Entry 7KI0 (electron microscopy, 2.50 A resolution); this record covers chains A and B of the 6 polymer chains in the assembly.

# Chain A
Molecule: Guanine nucleotide-binding protein G(s) subunit alpha isoforms short
From: Homo sapiens
UniProt: P63092 (GNAS2_HUMAN); residue numbers follow UniProt; this construct covers 1-394
Amino-acid sequence (394 residues; each row starts with the number of its first residue):
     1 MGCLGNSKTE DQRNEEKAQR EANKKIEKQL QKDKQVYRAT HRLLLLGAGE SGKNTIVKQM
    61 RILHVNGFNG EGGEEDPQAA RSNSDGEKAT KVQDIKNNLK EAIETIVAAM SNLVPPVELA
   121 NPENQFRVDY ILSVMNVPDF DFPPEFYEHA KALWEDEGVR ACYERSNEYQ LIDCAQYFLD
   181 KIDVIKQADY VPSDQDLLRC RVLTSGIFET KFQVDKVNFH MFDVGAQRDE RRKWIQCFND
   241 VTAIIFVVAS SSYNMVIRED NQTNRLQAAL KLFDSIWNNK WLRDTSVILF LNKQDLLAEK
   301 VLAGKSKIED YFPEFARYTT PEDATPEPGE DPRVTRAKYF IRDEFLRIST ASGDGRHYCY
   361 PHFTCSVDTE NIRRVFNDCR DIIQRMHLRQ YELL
Unresolved in the structure: 1-10, 48-204, 250-263, 366-369
Construct notes: conflict Asn54 (Ser in P63092), Ala226 (Gly in P63092), Ala268 (Glu in P63092), Lys271 (Asn in P63092), Asp274 (Lys in P63092), Lys280 (Arg in P63092), Asp284 (Thr in P63092), Thr285 (Ile in P63092), Ser366 (Ala in P63092)

# Chain B
Molecule: Guanine nucleotide-binding protein G(I)/G(S)/G(T) subunit beta-1
From: Homo sapiens
UniProt: P62873 (GBB1_HUMAN); numbering as in UniProt (aligned over 2-340)
Amino-acid sequence (340 residues; numbered 1 to 340; the number before each row is that of its first residue):
     1 QSELDQLRQE AEQLKNQIRD ARKACADATL SQITNNIDPV GRIQMRTRRT LRGHLAKIYA
    61 MHWGTDSRLL VSASQDGKLI IWDSYTTNKV HAIPLRSSWV MTCAYAPSGN YVACGGLDNI
   121 CSIYNLKTRE GNVRVSRELA GHTGYLSCCR FLDDNQIVTS SGDTTCALWD IETGQQTTTF
   181 TGHTGDVMSL SLAPDTRLFV SGACDASAKL WDVREGMCRQ TFTGHESDIN AICFFPNGNA
   241 FATGSDDATC RLFDLRADQE LMTYSHDNII CGITSVSFSK SGRLLLAGYD DFNCNVWDAL
   301 KADRAGVLAG HDNRVSCLGV TDDGMAVATG SWDSFLKIWN
Unresolved in the structure: 1-2
Construct notes: expression tag (1)
UniProt features mapped onto this chain:
  - modified residue: Ser2 (N-acetylserine), His266 (Phosphohistidine)

# Interface between chain A and chain B
Pairs across the interface (65):
  Glu16(A) - Thr86(B)
  Glu16(A) - Asn88(B)  hydrogen bond
  Gln19(A) - Asp83(B)  hydrogen bond
  Gln19(A) - Thr86(B)  hydrogen bond
  Gln19(A) - Asn88(B)  hydrogen bond
  Arg20(A) - Asn88(B)
  Asn23(A) - Asn88(B)  hydrogen bond
  Asn23(A) - Lys89(B)  hydrogen bond (side chain-backbone)
  Ile26(A) - Lys89(B)
  Ile26(A) - Val90(B)
  Ile26(A) - His91(B)
  Ile26(A) - Ala92(B)  hydrophobic
  Glu27(A) - Lys89(B)  salt bridge
  Leu30(A) - Gly53(B)
  Leu30(A) - Lys89(B)
  Asp33(A) - Leu55(B)
  Asp33(A) - Lys78(B)  salt bridge
  Lys34(A) - Leu55(B)
  Tyr37(A) - Leu55(B)  hydrophobic
  Tyr37(A) - Ala56(B)
  Tyr37(A) - Asp76(B)
  Arg38(A) - Leu55(B)  hydrogen bond (side chain-backbone)
  Gly206(A) - Leu117(B)
  Gly206(A) - Asp118(B)
  Gly206(A) - Asn119(B)
  Ile207(A) - Trp99(B)
  Ile207(A) - Leu117(B)
  Glu209(A) - Ser97(B)
  Phe222(A) - Trp99(B)
  Ala226(A) - Asn119(B)  hydrogen bond (backbone-side chain)
  Ala226(A) - Thr143(B)
  Gln227(A) - Leu117(B)  hydrogen bond (side chain-backbone)
  Gln227(A) - Asn119(B)  hydrogen bond
  Gln227(A) - Gly144(B)
  Gln227(A) - Tyr145(B)  hydrogen bond (side chain-backbone)
  Arg228(A) - Gly162(B)  hydrogen bond (side chain-backbone)
  Arg228(A) - Thr164(B)
  Arg228(A) - Asp186(B)  salt bridge
  Arg232(A) - Cys204(B)  hydrogen bond (side chain-backbone)
  Arg232(A) - Asp228(B)  salt bridge
  Lys233(A) - Tyr145(B)
  Lys233(A) - Met188(B)
  Lys233(A) - Cys204(B)
  Lys233(A) - Asp228(B)  salt bridge
  Lys233(A) - Asn230(B)  hydrogen bond
  Lys233(A) - Asp246(B)  salt bridge
  Trp234(A) - Leu117(B)  hydrophobic
  Trp234(A) - Tyr145(B)  hydrophobic
  Gln236(A) - Lys57(B)
  Gln236(A) - Tyr59(B)  hydrogen bond (backbone-side chain)
  Gln236(A) - Arg314(B)  hydrogen bond
  Gln236(A) - Trp332(B)
  Cys237(A) - Lys57(B)  hydrogen bond (backbone-side chain)
  Cys237(A) - Tyr59(B)  hydrogen bond (backbone-side chain)
  Cys237(A) - Gln75(B)
  Cys237(A) - Trp99(B)
  Cys237(A) - Met101(B)  hydrophobic
  Phe238(A) - Trp99(B)  hydrophobic
  Phe238(A) - Leu117(B)  hydrophobic
  Asn239(A) - Lys57(B)  hydrogen bond
  Asn239(A) - Trp332(B)
  Asp240(A) - Lys57(B)  salt bridge
  Trp281(A) - Asp290(B)
  Trp281(A) - Arg314(B)
  Trp281(A) - Trp332(B)  hydrophobic
Also at the interface, not in a pair above, chain A (33 interface residues in all): Ala22, Ser205, Gly225, Glu230, Val241, Lys280
Also at the interface, not in a pair above, chain B (40 interface residues in all): Ile80, Ser98, Asp163, Thr184, Gly185

# In short
Chain A and chain B form an interface of 33 and 40 residues respectively, with 19 hydrogen bonds and 7 salt
bridges. Polar contacts include Glu27(A)-Lys89(B), Asp33(A)-Lys78(B) and Arg228(A)-Asp186(B).
Here chain A is Guanine nucleotide-binding protein G(s) subunit alpha isoforms short and chain B is Guanine
nucleotide-binding protein G(I)/G(S)/G(T) subunit beta-1, both from Homo sapiens. Entry 7KI0
(Semaglutide-bound Glucagon-Like Peptide-1 (GLP-1) Receptor in Complex with Gs protein) was determined by
electron microscopy, deposited together with 7KI1.
